Entry 1GMN (X-ray diffraction, 2.30 A resolution); this record covers chains A and B.

[Chain A (and B)]
Protein: Hepatocyte growth factor
Source organism: Homo sapiens
Notes: fragment: nk1; chain B of this document is another copy of the same molecule, construct and numbering; everything in this record applies to it too
UniProt: P14210 (HGF_HUMAN); residue numbers follow UniProt; this construct covers 28-210
Chain sequence (183 residues; each row starts with the number of its first residue):
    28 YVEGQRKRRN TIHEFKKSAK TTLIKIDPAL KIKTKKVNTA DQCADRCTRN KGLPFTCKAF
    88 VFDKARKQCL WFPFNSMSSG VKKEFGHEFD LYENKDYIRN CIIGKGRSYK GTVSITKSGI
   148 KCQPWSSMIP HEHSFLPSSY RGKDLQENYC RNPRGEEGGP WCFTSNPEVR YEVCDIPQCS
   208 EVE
Not modelled in the structure: 28-37, 209-210 (chain B: 28-41, 52-83, 88-97, 105-117)
Construct notes: engineered mutation Val29 (Ala in P14210), Asp72 (Asn in P14210)
UniProt features mapped onto this chain:
  - modified residue: Gln32 (Pyrrolidone carboxylic acid)
Cystine bridges: Cys74-Cys84, Cys128-Cys206, Cys149-Cys189, Cys177-Cys201
From the paper describing this entry:
  - binding site for n,O6-disulfo-glucosamine: Lys58, Thr61, Lys63, Arg73, Gly79, Arg181
  - binding site for 2-O-sulfo-alpha-L-idopyranuronic acid: Lys60, Lys62, Arg73
  - mutagenesis - K58E/K60E/K62E, R73E/R76E: abolished signaling
  - mutagenesis - K132E/R134E, K170E/R181E: increased signaling
  - conformationally variable residues (loop rearrangement): Ile51 to Leu57

[Chain A / chain B interface]
Residue-residue contacts (32):
  Asn77(A) - Ile142(B)
  Asn77(A) - Gly146(B)
  Pro81(A) - Ser145(B)
  Phe82(A) - Ser145(B)
  Phe82(A) - Gly146(B)
  Thr83(A) - Thr143(B)
  Thr83(A) - Lys144(B)
  Thr83(A) - Gly146(B)
  Lys85(A) - Asp202(B)  salt bridge
  Lys122(A) - Asn127(B)  hydrogen bond (backbone-side chain)
  Asp123(A) - Lys122(B)  salt bridge
  Asp123(A) - Asn127(B)
  Asp123(A) - Thr139(B)
  Tyr124(A) - Val140(B)
  Tyr124(A) - Asp202(B)
  Ile125(A) - Asn127(B)  hydrogen bond (backbone-side chain)
  Arg126(A) - Asn127(B)
  Arg126(A) - Cys128(B)
  Arg126(A) - Cys206(B)
  Arg126(A) - Glu208(B)
  Arg126(A) - Val209(B)
  Asn127(A) - Lys122(B)  hydrogen bond (side chain-backbone)
  Asn127(A) - Asp123(B)
  Asn127(A) - Ile125(B)  hydrogen bond (side chain-backbone)
  Asn127(A) - Arg126(B)
  Asn127(A) - Asn127(B)  hydrogen bond (backbone-side chain)
  Cys128(A) - Arg126(B)
  Cys128(A) - Cys128(B)  hydrophobic
  Thr139(A) - Asp123(B)
  Val140(A) - Tyr124(B)
  Asp202(A) - Tyr124(B)
  Cys206(A) - Arg126(B)  hydrogen bond (backbone-side chain)
Interface residues without a listed pair, chain A (19 interface residues in all): Leu80, Ser135, Pro204
Interface residues without a listed pair, chain B (20 interface residues in all): Ile130, Pro204

[In short]
Chain A and chain B form an interface of 19 and 20 residues respectively; the contacts include 6 hydrogen
bonds and 2 salt bridges. Polar contacts include Lys85(A)-Asp202(B), Asp123(A)-Lys122(B) and
Lys122(A)-Asn127(B). From the paper: a binding site for n,O6-disulfo-glucosamine at Lys58(A), Thr61(A) and
Lys63(A) among others; K58E/K60E/K62E and R73E/R76E of chain A abolish signaling; 4 substitutions were tested
in all.
Chain A and chain B are both Hepatocyte growth factor (Homo sapiens); the structure, Crystal structures of
NK1-heparin complexes reveal the basis for NK1 activity and enable engineering of potent ..., was determined
by X-ray diffraction together with 1GMO from the same study.
